PDB entry 6ZY4 | electron microscopy, 4.10 A resolution (low resolution: residue-level contacts below are approximate; hydrogen-bond / salt-bridge calls are withheld) | chains A and H of the 12 polymer chains in the assembly

# Chain A
Name: YrbD protein
From: Escherichia coli B185
Reference sequence: D6IEA5 (D6IEA5_ECOLX); residues 1-183 here = UniProt positions 1-183
Sequence (183 residues; each row starts with the number of its first residue):
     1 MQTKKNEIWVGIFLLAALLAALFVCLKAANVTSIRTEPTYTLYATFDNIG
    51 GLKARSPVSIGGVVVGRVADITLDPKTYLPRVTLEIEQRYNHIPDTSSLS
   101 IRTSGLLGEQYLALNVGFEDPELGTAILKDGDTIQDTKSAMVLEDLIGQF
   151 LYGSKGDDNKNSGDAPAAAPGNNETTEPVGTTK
Disordered / not traced: 1, 34-39, 118-127, 153-183
Reported in the primary citation:
  - mutagenesis - L143E, I147E, Y152E: decreased growth in response to chlorpromazine
  - mutagenesis - I147E: decreased stability in response to SDS
  - mutagenesis - F150E: unchanged growth in response to cellular survivability

# Chain H
Name: Uncharacterized protein
From: Escherichia coli 2.3916
Reference sequence: I2X585 (I2X585_ECOLX); residues 1-260 here = UniProt positions 1-260
Sequence (260 residues; each row starts with the number of its first residue):
     1 MLLNALASLGHKGIKTLRTFGRAGLMLFNALVGKPEFRKHAPLLVRQLYN
    51 VGVLSMLIIVVSGVFIGMVLGLQGYLVLTTYSAETSLGMLVALSLLRELG
   101 PVVAALLFAGRAGSALTAEIGLMRATEQLSSMEMMAVDPLRRVISPRFWA
   151 GVISLPLLTVIFVAVGIWGGSLVGVSWKGIDSGFFWSAMQNAVDWRMDLV
   201 NCLIKSVVFAITVTWISLFNGYDAIPTSAGISRATTRTVVHSSLAVLGLD
   251 FVLTALMFGN
Disordered / not traced: 260
Reported in the primary citation:
  - mutagenesis - E98R: decreased growth in response to chlorpromazine

# Interface between chain A and chain H
Residue-residue contacts - 22 pairs, chain A then chain H:
  Gln2(A) with Arg46(H)
  Asn6(A) with Val45(H); Arg46(H); Tyr49(H)
  Glu7(A) with Val45(H)
  Trp9(A) with Val53(H)
  Val10(A) with Leu48(H)
  Phe13(A) with Met56(H); Leu157(H); Leu158(H)
  Ala20(A) with Val160(H); Ile161(H); Ala164(H)
  Ala21(A) with Val160(H)
  Ala28(A) with Trp186(H); Met189(H); Gln190(H)
  Ala29(A) with Met189(H); Gln190(H); Asp194(H)
  Asn30(A) with Gln190(H); Asp194(H)
Also at the interface, not in a pair above, chain A (18 interface residues in all): Thr3, Leu14, Ala16, Ala17, Phe23, Val24, Lys27
Also at the interface, not in a pair above, chain H (19 interface residues in all): Pro42, Val163, Ile167, Trp168

# Summary
Chain A and chain H form an interface of 18 and 19 residues respectively. From the paper: L143E, I147E and
Y152E of chain A reduce growth in response to chlorpromazine; I147E of chain A reduces stability in response
to SDS.
Chain A is YrbD protein (Escherichia coli B185) and chain H is Uncharacterized protein (Escherichia coli
2.3916); the structure, Cryo-EM structure of MlaFEDB in complex with ADP, was determined by electron
microscopy, deposited together with 6ZY2, 6ZY3 and 6ZY9.
